PDB entry 9OJY | X-ray diffraction, 2.16 A resolution | chains A and B of the 3 polymer chains in the assembly

# Chain A (and B)
Protein: Tumor necrosis factor
Source organism: Homo sapiens
Notes: chain B of this document is another copy of the same molecule, construct and numbering; everything in this record applies to it too
UniProt: P01375 (TNFA_HUMAN); residues 1-157 here correspond to UniProt positions 77-233 (UniProt number = residue number + 76)
Amino-acid sequence (158 residues; row label = number of the first residue in the row; numbering starts at 0):
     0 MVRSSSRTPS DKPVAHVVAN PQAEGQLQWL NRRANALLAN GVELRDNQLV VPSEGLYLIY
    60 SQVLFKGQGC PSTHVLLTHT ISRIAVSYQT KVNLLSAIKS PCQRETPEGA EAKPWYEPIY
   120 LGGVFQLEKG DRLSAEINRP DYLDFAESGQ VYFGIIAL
Disordered / not traced: 0-7, 71, 86-88, 104-110 (chain B: 0-10, 32-38, 102-112)
Cystine bridges: Cys69-Cys101
Differences from the reference sequence: initiating methionine (0)
Residues lining bound ligands: A1CBZ ((6R,13R,14S)-1-(difluoromethoxy)-11-[2-(2-hydroxypropan-2-yl)pyrimidin-5-yl]-7H-6,14-methanopyrido[3',2':4,5]imidazo[1,2-b][2,5]benzodiazocin-5(14H)-one): Leu57, Tyr59, Tyr119, Val123, Ile155, Leu157
UniProt features mapped onto this chain:
  - glycosylation: Ser4 (O-linked (GalNAc...) serine)

# Interface between chain A and chain B
Residue-residue contacts (13):
  Leu55(A) with Arg31(B)
  Leu57(A) with Tyr151(B)
  Leu94(A) with Gln149(B)
  Tyr119(A) with Tyr119(B), hydrogen bond (backbone-side chain)
  Gly121(A) with Gln61(B), hydrogen bond (backbone-side chain); Gln149(B)
  Gly122(A) with Gln61(B); Gly148(B)
  Val123(A) with His15(B); Gly148(B), hydrogen bond (backbone-backbone); Tyr151(B)
  Leu157(A) with Tyr59(B); Ile155(B), hydrophobic
Other interface residues (no listed pair), chain A (9 interface residues in all): Phe124

# In short
The chain A/chain B interface involves 9 residues from each chain, with 3 hydrogen bonds. Polar contacts
include Tyr119(A)-Tyr119(B), Gly121(A)-Gln61(B) and Val123(A)-Gly148(B). Bound to chain A: compound A1CBZ.
Both chains are Tumor necrosis factor (Homo sapiens). Entry 9OJY (Crystal structure of TNF alpha in complex
with compound 3) was determined by X-ray diffraction, deposited together with 9OJO, 9OJS and 9OK6.
